PDB entry 5LG5 | X-ray diffraction, 2.10 A resolution | chains D and F of the 6 polymer chains in the assembly

Chain D (and F):
Molecule: Allantoin racemase
From: Pseudomonas fluorescens
Notes: EC 5.1.99.3; chain F of this document is another copy of the same molecule, construct and numbering; everything in this record applies to it too
UniProt: E3SAZ9 (E3SAZ9_PSEFL); residue numbers follow UniProt; this construct covers 1-242
Chain sequence (242 residues; each row starts with the number of its first residue):
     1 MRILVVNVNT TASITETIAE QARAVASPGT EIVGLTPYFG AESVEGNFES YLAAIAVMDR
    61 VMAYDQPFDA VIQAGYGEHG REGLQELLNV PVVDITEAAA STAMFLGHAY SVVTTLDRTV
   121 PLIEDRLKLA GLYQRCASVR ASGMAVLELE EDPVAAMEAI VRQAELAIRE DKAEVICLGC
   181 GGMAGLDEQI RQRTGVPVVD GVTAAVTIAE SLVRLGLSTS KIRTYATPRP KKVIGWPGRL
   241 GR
Not modelled in the structure: 237-242 (chain F: 238-242)

Chain D / chain F interface:
Contacting residue pairs (100):
  Thr10(D) - Ile234(F)
  Tyr38(D) - Ile234(F)
  Phe39(D) - Ile234(F)
  Gly40(D) - Val233(F)
  Gly40(D) - Ile234(F)  hydrogen bond (backbone-backbone)
  Ala41(D) - Lys231(F)
  Ala41(D) - Lys232(F)
  Ala41(D) - Val233(F)  hydrophobic
  Glu42(D) - Lys231(F)
  Glu42(D) - Lys232(F)  hydrogen bond (side chain-backbone)
  Ser43(D) - Lys231(F)  hydrogen bond
  Glu45(D) - Arg229(F)  salt bridge
  Glu45(D) - Lys231(F)  salt bridge
  Gly46(D) - Glu86(F)
  Asn47(D) - Glu82(F)
  Asn47(D) - Gly83(F)
  Asn47(D) - Glu86(F)  hydrogen bond (backbone-side chain)
  Asn47(D) - Thr224(F)
  Asn47(D) - Tyr225(F)
  Phe48(D) - Met58(F)  hydrophobic
  Phe48(D) - Glu86(F)  hydrogen bond (backbone-side chain)
  Phe48(D) - Leu87(F)  hydrophobic
  Phe48(D) - Pro228(F)  hydrophobic
  Phe48(D) - Trp236(F)
  Glu49(D) - Arg229(F)
  Glu49(D) - Lys231(F)  salt bridge
  Tyr51(D) - Tyr51(F)  hydrophobic
  Tyr51(D) - Ile55(F)
  Tyr51(D) - Met58(F)  hydrophobic
  Tyr51(D) - His79(F)  hydrogen bond
  Tyr51(D) - Gly80(F)  hydrogen bond (side chain-backbone)
  Tyr51(D) - Glu82(F)  hydrogen bond
  Tyr51(D) - Gly83(F)
  Tyr51(D) - Arg126(F)  hydrogen bond
  Leu52(D) - Ile55(F)
  Leu52(D) - Val233(F)  hydrophobic
  Ile55(D) - Tyr51(F)
  Ile55(D) - Leu52(F)
  Ile55(D) - Ile55(F)  hydrophobic
  Met58(D) - Phe48(F)  hydrophobic
  Met58(D) - Tyr51(F)  hydrophobic
  His79(D) - Tyr51(F)
  Gly80(D) - Tyr51(F)  hydrogen bond (backbone-side chain)
  Glu82(D) - Asn47(F)
  Glu82(D) - Tyr51(F)  hydrogen bond
  Gly83(D) - Asn47(F)
  Gly83(D) - Tyr51(F)
  Glu86(D) - Gly46(F)
  Glu86(D) - Asn47(F)  hydrogen bond (side chain-backbone)
  Glu86(D) - Phe48(F)  hydrogen bond (side chain-backbone)
  Glu86(D) - Arg118(F)  salt bridge
  Leu87(D) - Phe48(F)  hydrophobic
  Leu116(D) - Arg229(F)
  Asp117(D) - Arg223(F)  salt bridge
  Arg118(D) - Glu86(F)  salt bridge
  Arg118(D) - Arg223(F)
  Arg118(D) - Thr224(F)
  Arg118(D) - Ala226(F)  hydrogen bond (side chain-backbone)
  Arg118(D) - Thr227(F)  hydrogen bond (side chain-backbone)
  Arg118(D) - Arg229(F)
  Val120(D) - Arg223(F)
  Pro121(D) - Arg223(F)
  Pro121(D) - Thr224(F)
  Asp125(D) - Leu129(F)
  Arg126(D) - Tyr51(F)  hydrogen bond
  Leu129(D) - Asp125(F)
  Leu129(D) - Leu129(F)  hydrophobic
  Ala145(D) - Arg229(F)
  Arg223(D) - Asp117(F)  salt bridge
  Arg223(D) - Arg118(F)
  Arg223(D) - Val120(F)
  Arg223(D) - Pro121(F)
  Thr224(D) - Asn47(F)
  Thr224(D) - Arg118(F)
  Thr224(D) - Pro121(F)
  Tyr225(D) - Asn47(F)
  Ala226(D) - Arg118(F)  hydrogen bond (backbone-side chain)
  Thr227(D) - Arg118(F)  hydrogen bond (backbone-side chain)
  Pro228(D) - Arg118(F)
  Arg229(D) - Glu45(F)  salt bridge
  Arg229(D) - Glu49(F)
  Arg229(D) - Leu116(F)
  Arg229(D) - Arg118(F)
  Arg229(D) - Ala145(F)
  Lys231(D) - Ala41(F)
  Lys231(D) - Glu42(F)
  Lys231(D) - Ser43(F)  hydrogen bond
  Lys231(D) - Glu45(F)  salt bridge
  Lys231(D) - Glu49(F)  salt bridge
  Lys232(D) - Ala41(F)
  Lys232(D) - Glu42(F)  hydrogen bond (backbone-backbone)
  Val233(D) - Gly40(F)
  Val233(D) - Ala41(F)  hydrophobic
  Val233(D) - Leu52(F)  hydrophobic
  Ile234(D) - Phe39(F)
  Ile234(D) - Gly40(F)  hydrogen bond (backbone-backbone)
  Gly235(D) - Phe39(F)
  Gly235(D) - Leu52(F)
  Trp236(D) - Phe39(F)  hydrophobic
  Trp236(D) - Gly235(F)
Also at the interface, not in a pair above, chain D (47 interface residues in all): Val44, Ala54, Leu122
Also at the interface, not in a pair above, chain F (47 interface residues in all): Thr10, Tyr38, Val44, Ala54, Leu122

Summary:
The chain D/chain F interface involves 47 residues from each chain, with 21 hydrogen bonds and 10 salt
bridges. Among the polar pairs are Glu45(D)-Arg229(F), Glu45(D)-Lys231(F) and Glu49(D)-Lys231(F).
Both chains are Allantoin racemase (Pseudomonas fluorescens). Entry 5LG5 (Crystal structure of allantoin
racemase from Pseudomonas fluorescens AllR) was determined by X-ray diffraction (same publication as 5LFD).
